Entry 6AQQ (X-ray diffraction, 2.71 A resolution); this record covers chain A.

[Chain A]
Protein: Bifunctional ligase/repressor BirA
From: Staphylococcus aureus
Notes: EC 6.3.4.15
UniProt: A0A181HT70 (A0A181HT70_STAAU); residue numbers follow UniProt; this construct covers 1-323
Sequence (329 residues; each row starts with the number of its first residue):
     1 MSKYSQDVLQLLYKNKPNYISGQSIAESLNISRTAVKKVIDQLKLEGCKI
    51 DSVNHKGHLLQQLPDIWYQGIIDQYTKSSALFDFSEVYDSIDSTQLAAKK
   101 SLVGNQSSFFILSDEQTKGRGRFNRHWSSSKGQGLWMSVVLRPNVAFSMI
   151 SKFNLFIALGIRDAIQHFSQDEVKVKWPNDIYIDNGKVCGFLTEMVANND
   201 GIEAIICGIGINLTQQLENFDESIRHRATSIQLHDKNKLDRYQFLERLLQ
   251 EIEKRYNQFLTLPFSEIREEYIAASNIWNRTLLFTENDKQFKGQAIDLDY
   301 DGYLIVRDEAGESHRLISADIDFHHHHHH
Unresolved in the structure: 1, 127-130, 324-329
Differences from the reference sequence: expression tag (324-329)
Residues lining bound ligands: BVY ((3aS,4S,6aR)-4-(5-{1-[(3-fluorophenyl)methyl]-1H-1,2,3-triazol-4-yl}pentyl)tetrahydro-1H-thieno[3,4-d]imidazol-2(3H)-one): S93, T94, Q95, Q116, K118, G119, R120, G121, R125, H126, W136, M137, S138, K187, G190, G208, I209, G210

[In short]
Ligands of chain A: compound BVY.
Chain A is Bifunctional ligase/repressor BirA (Staphylococcus aureus); the structure, Crystal structure of
Staphylococcus aureus biotin protein ligase in complex with inhibitor, was determined by X-ray diffraction.
